PDB entry 8U9E | X-ray diffraction, 3.02 A resolution | chains A and B

== Chain A (and B) ==
Protein: Pyridoxal 5'-phosphate synthase subunit PdxS
From: Staphylococcus aureus
Notes: chain B of this document is another copy of the same molecule, construct and numbering; everything in this record applies to it too
Reference sequence: A0A0D1HGG1 (A0A0D1HGG1_STAAU); residues 1-295 here = UniProt positions 1-295
Chain sequence (297 residues; numbered -1 to 295; the number before each row is that of its first residue; numbers below 1 keep their minus sign (Gly-1 is residue -1)):
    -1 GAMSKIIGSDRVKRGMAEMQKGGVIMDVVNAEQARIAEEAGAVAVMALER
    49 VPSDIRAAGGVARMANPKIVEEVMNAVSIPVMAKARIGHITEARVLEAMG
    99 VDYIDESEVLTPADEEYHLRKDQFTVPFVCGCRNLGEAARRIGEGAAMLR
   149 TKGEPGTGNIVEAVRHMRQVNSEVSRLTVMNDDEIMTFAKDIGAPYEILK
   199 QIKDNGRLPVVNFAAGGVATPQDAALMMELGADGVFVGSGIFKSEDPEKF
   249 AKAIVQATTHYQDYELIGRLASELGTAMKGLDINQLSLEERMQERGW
Disordered / not traced: -1 to 16, 49-55, 273-295 (chain B: -1 to 16, 48-54, 273-295)
Construct notes: expression tag (-1 to 0)
What the authors report for this chain:
  - binding site for phosphate ion: Arg138, Arg139
  - binding site for 1,2-ethanediol: Lys82

== How chain A and chain B interact ==
Contacting residue pairs (31; chain A residue first):
  Thr155(A) - Val59(B)
  Gly156(A) - Arg61(B)  hydrogen bond (backbone-side chain)
  Asn157(A) - Thr109(B)
  Asn157(A) - Pro110(B)
  Val159(A) - Pro110(B)
  Val159(A) - Ala111(B)
  Val159(A) - Glu113(B)
  Val162(A) - Ala111(B)
  Val162(A) - Asp112(B)
  Arg163(A) - Glu113(B)  salt bridge
  Arg166(A) - Asp112(B)  salt bridge
  Arg166(A) - Tyr115(B)
  Ala217(A) - Arg61(B)
  Thr218(A) - Arg61(B)
  Gln220(A) - Met62(B)  hydrogen bond
  Gln220(A) - His87(B)
  Gln220(A) - Thr89(B)
  Asp221(A) - Arg84(B)  salt bridge
  Asp221(A) - His87(B)  salt bridge
  Ala223(A) - Thr89(B)
  Leu224(A) - His87(B)
  Leu224(A) - Ile88(B)
  Leu224(A) - Thr89(B)  hydrogen bond (backbone-side chain)
  Tyr262(A) - Arg92(B)
  Tyr262(A) - Val93(B)
  Ile265(A) - Val93(B)  hydrophobic
  Gly266(A) - Pro65(B)
  Gly266(A) - Val93(B)
  Ala269(A) - Asn64(B)  hydrogen bond (backbone-side chain)
  Ser270(A) - Asn64(B)
  Leu272(A) - Asn64(B)  hydrogen bond (backbone-side chain)
Interface residues without a listed pair, chain A (23 interface residues in all): Ile158, Glu227, Leu228, Glu263
Interface residues without a listed pair, chain B (21 interface residues in all): Gly86, Glu90, Ala96, Glu114

== Summary ==
23 residues of chain A face 21 of chain B across their interface; the contacts include 5 hydrogen bonds and 4
salt bridges. Polar contacts include Arg163(A)-Glu113(B), Arg166(A)-Asp112(B) and Asp221(A)-Arg84(B). From the
paper: a binding site for phosphate ion at Arg138(A) and Arg139(A); a binding site for 1,2-ethanediol at
Lys82(A).
Both chains are Pyridoxal 5'-phosphate synthase subunit PdxS (Staphylococcus aureus). Entry 8U9E (Crystal
Structure of Staphylococcus aureus Pdx1) was determined by X-ray diffraction (same publication as 8QOC and
8U7J).
